8BEL - chains D and I of the 14 polymer chains in the assembly; structure by electron microscopy, 2.25 A resolution.

# Chain D
Name: Cytochrome b-c1 complex subunit Rieske-1, mitochondrial
Organism: Arabidopsis thaliana
Notes: EC 7.1.1.8
UniProtKB: Q94JS0 (UCRI1_ARATH); numbering as in UniProt (aligned over 1-272)
Sequence (272 residues; row label = number of the first residue in the row):
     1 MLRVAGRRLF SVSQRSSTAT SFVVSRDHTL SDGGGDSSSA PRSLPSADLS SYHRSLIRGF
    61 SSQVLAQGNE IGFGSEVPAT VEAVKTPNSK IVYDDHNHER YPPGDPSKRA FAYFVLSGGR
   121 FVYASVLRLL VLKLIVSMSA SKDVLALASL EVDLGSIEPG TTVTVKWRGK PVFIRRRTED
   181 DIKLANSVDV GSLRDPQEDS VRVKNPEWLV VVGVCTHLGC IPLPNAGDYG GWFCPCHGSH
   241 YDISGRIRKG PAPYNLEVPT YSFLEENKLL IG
Not modelled in the structure: 1-92, 272
Cystine bridges: C220-C236
Bound ions: 2Fe-2S cluster Fe: C215, H217, C234, H237
Ligand contacts:
  - 2Fe-2S cluster (FES): C215, H217, L218, G219, C220, C234, C236, H237, G238, S239, P251
  - phosphatidylcholine (PC7; (7S)-4-hydroxy-N,N,N-trimethyl-9-oxo-7-[(palmitoyloxy)methyl]-3,5,8-trioxa-4-phosphahexacosan-1-aminium 4-oxide), molecule 1: Y101, F111, F114, V115, S117, G118, G119, F121, V122, S125
  - phosphatidylcholine (PC7), molecule 2: Y113, R120, A124
  - ubiquinone-7 (UQ7): V131, L134, I135, M138, C236, H237
Swiss-Prot annotation at these positions:
  - binding site ([2Fe-2S] cluster): C215, H217, C234, H237
From the paper describing this entry:
  - 2Fe-2S cluster coordination: H237
  - binding site for the ligand UQ5: H237
  - binding site for 2Fe-2S cluster: H237
  - catalytic residues: H237

# Chain I
Name: Cytochrome b-c1 complex subunit 9, mitochondrial
Organism: Arabidopsis thaliana
UniProtKB: Q9LXJ2 (QCR9_ARATH); residues 1-72 here = UniProt positions 1-72
Sequence (72 residues; row label = number of the first residue in the row):
     1 MEYAARRNQK GAFEGFYKLI MRRNSVYVTF IIAGAFFGER AVDYGVHKLW ERNNVGKRYE
    61 DISVLGQRPV EE
Not modelled in the structure: 1-12, 70-72
Ligand contacts:
  - phosphatidylcholine (PC7; (7S)-4-hydroxy-N,N,N-trimethyl-9-oxo-7-[(palmitoyloxy)methyl]-3,5,8-trioxa-4-phosphahexacosan-1-aminium 4-oxide), molecule 1: F16, F30, G34, A35, G38, E39, V42
  - phosphatidylcholine (PC7), molecule 2: M21, N24, Y27, V28, I31, I32

# How chain D and chain I interact
Residue-residue contacts (23):
  R109(D) - E14(I)  salt bridge
  R109(D) - Y17(I)  hydrogen bond
  A110(D) - F13(I)
  A110(D) - E14(I)
  A110(D) - Y17(I)  hydrophobic
  F111(D) - F13(I)  hydrophobic
  Y113(D) - Y17(I)  hydrophobic
  Y113(D) - M21(I)  hydrophobic
  Y113(D) - Y27(I)  hydrogen bond (backbone-side chain)
  F114(D) - F13(I)  hydrophobic
  F114(D) - F16(I)  hydrophobic
  F114(D) - M21(I)
  S117(D) - Y27(I)
  S117(D) - F30(I)
  R120(D) - Y27(I)  hydrogen bond
  R120(D) - I31(I)
  F121(D) - F30(I)
  F121(D) - I31(I)
  F121(D) - G34(I)
  F121(D) - A35(I)
  S125(D) - A35(I)
  S125(D) - E39(I)
  R128(D) - E39(I)  salt bridge
Other interface residues (no listed pair), chain D (12 interface residues in all): L116, A124

# Overview
Chain D and chain I form an interface of 12 and 11 residues respectively; the contacts include 3 hydrogen
bonds and 2 salt bridges. Polar contacts include R109(D)-E14(I), R128(D)-E39(I) and R109(D)-Y17(I).
Phosphatidylcholine is bound between chain D and chain I. The paper reports the catalytic residue H237(D); a
binding site for the ligand UQ5 at H237(D).
Here chain D is Cytochrome b-c1 complex subunit Rieske-1, mitochondrial and chain I is Cytochrome b-c1 complex
subunit 9, mitochondrial, both from Arabidopsis thaliana. Entry 8BEL (Cryo-EM structure of the Arabidopsis
thaliana I+III2 supercomplex (CIII membrane domain)) was determined by electron microscopy together with 8BED,
8BEE, 8BEF, 8BEH, 8BEP, 8BPX, 8BQ5 and 8BQ6 from the same study.
